PDB entry 6GYU | electron microscopy, 3.00 A resolution | chains A and E of the 5 polymer chains in the assembly

# Chain A
Name: Centromere DNA-binding protein complex CBF3 subunit C
Source organism: Saccharomyces cerevisiae (strain ATCC 204508 / S288c)
UniProt: P35203 (CBF3C_YEAST); residue numbers follow UniProt; this construct covers 1-478
Amino-acid sequence (478 residues; row label = number of the first residue in the row):
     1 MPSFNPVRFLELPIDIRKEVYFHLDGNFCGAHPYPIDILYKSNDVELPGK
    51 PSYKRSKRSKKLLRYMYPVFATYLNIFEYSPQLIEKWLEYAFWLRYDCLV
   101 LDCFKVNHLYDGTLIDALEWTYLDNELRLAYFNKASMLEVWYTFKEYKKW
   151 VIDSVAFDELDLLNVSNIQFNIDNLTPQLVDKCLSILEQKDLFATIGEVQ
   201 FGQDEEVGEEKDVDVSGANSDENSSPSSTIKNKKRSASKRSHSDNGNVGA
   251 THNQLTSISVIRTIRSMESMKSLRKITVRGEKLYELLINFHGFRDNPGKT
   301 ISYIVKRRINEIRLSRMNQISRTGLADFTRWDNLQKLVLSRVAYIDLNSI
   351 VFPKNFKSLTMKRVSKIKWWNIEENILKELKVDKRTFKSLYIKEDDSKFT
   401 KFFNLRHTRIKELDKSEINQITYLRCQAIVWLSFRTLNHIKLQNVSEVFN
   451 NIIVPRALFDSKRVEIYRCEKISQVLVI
Unresolved in the structure: 1-2, 50-54, 205-252

# Chain E
Name: Centromere DNA-binding protein complex CBF3 subunit A
Source organism: Saccharomyces cerevisiae (strain ATCC 204508 / S288c)
UniProt: P32504 (CBF3A_YEAST); residues 1-956 here = UniProt positions 1-956
Amino-acid sequence (956 residues; numbered 1 to 956; the number before each row is that of its first residue):
     1 MRSSILFLLKLMKIMDVQQQQEAMSSEDRFQELVDSLKPRTAHQYKTYYT
    51 KYIQWCQLNQIIPTPEDNSVNSVPYKDLPISAELIHWFLLDTLITDDKPG
   101 EKREETEDLDEEEENSFKIATLKKIIGSLNFLSKLCKVHENPNANIDTKY
   151 LESVTKLHTHWIDSQKAITTNETNNTNTQVLCPPLLKVSLNLWNPETNHL
   201 SEKFFKTCSEKLRFLVDFQLRSYLNLSFEERSKIRFGSLKLGKRDRDAII
   251 YHKVTHSAEKKDTPGHHQLLALLPQDCPFICPQTTLAAYLYLRFYGIPSV
   301 SKGDGFPNLNADENGSLLQDIPILRGKSLTTYPREETFSNYYTTVFRYCH
   351 LPYKRREYFNKCNLVYPTWDEDTFRTFFNEENHGNWLEQPEAFAFPDKIP
   401 FDFKKIMNFKSPYTSYSTNAKKDPFPPPKDLLVQIFPEIDEYKRHDYEGL
   451 SQNSRDFLDLMEVLRERFLSNLPWIYKFFPNHDIFQDPIFGNSDFQSYFN
   501 DKTIHSKGSPILSFDILPGFNKIYKNKTNFYSLLIERPSQLTFASSHNPD
   551 THPTQKQESEGPLQMSQLDTTQLNELLKQQSFEYVQFQTLSNFQILLSVF
   601 NKIFEKLEMKKSSRGYILHQLNLFKITLDERIKKSKIDDADKFIRDNQPI
   651 KKEENIVNEDGPNTSRRTKRPKQIRLLSIADSSDESSTEDSNVFKKDGES
   701 IEDGAYGENEDENDSEMQEQLKSMINELINSKISTFLRDQMDQFELKINA
   751 LLDKILEEKVTRIIEQKLGSHTGKFSTLKRPQLYMTEEHNVGFDMEVPKK
   801 LRTSGKYAETVKDNDDHQAMSTTASPSPEQDQEAKSYTDEQEFMLDKSID
   851 SIEGIILEWFTPNAKYANQCVHSMNKSGNKSWRANCEALYKERKSIVEFY
   901 IYLVNHESLDRYKAVDICEKLRDQNEGSFSRLAKFLRKWRHDHQNSFDGL
   951 LVYLSN
Unresolved in the structure: 1-26, 539-956

# Interface between chain A and chain E
Residue-residue contacts - 58 pairs, chain A then chain E:
  Tyr34(A) - His43(E)
  Ile36(A) - Val34(E)
  Ile36(A) - His43(E)
  Leu39(A) - Lys46(E)
  Leu39(A) - Tyr75(E)  hydrogen bond (backbone-side chain)
  Tyr40(A) - Phe30(E)
  Tyr40(A) - Val34(E)  hydrophobic
  Tyr40(A) - Tyr49(E)
  Tyr40(A) - Phe131(E)
  Tyr40(A) - Leu135(E)  hydrophobic
  Tyr40(A) - His139(E)  hydrogen bond (backbone-side chain)
  Lys41(A) - Phe30(E)
  Ser42(A) - Tyr75(E)
  Ser42(A) - His139(E)
  Asn43(A) - Val73(E)
  Asn43(A) - Pro74(E)
  Asn43(A) - Tyr75(E)  hydrogen bond (backbone-backbone)
  Asp44(A) - Ser72(E)
  Asp44(A) - Val73(E)
  Asp44(A) - Tyr75(E)
  Val45(A) - Asn71(E)
  Val45(A) - Ser72(E)
  Val45(A) - Val73(E)  hydrogen bond (backbone-backbone)
  Val45(A) - Tyr75(E)
  Glu46(A) - Ser72(E)
  Leu47(A) - Thr50(E)
  Leu47(A) - Ile53(E)  hydrophobic
  Leu47(A) - Gln57(E)
  Leu47(A) - Asn71(E)  hydrogen bond (backbone-backbone)
  Pro48(A) - Thr50(E)
  Pro48(A) - Gln54(E)
  Pro48(A) - Asn71(E)  hydrogen bond (backbone-side chain)
  Gly49(A) - Asn71(E)
  Thr72(A) - Arg40(E)
  Ile76(A) - Arg40(E)
  Ile76(A) - His43(E)
  Ile76(A) - Gln44(E)
  Ile76(A) - Thr47(E)  hydrogen bond (backbone-side chain)
  Phe77(A) - His43(E)
  Glu78(A) - Thr47(E)
  Tyr79(A) - His43(E)  hydrogen bond
  Tyr79(A) - Lys46(E)
  Tyr79(A) - Thr47(E)
  Tyr79(A) - Thr50(E)
  Lys134(A) - Pro39(E)
  Ala135(A) - His43(E)
  Ser136(A) - Pro39(E)
  Ser136(A) - Arg40(E)  hydrogen bond (side chain-backbone)
  Asp173(A) - Lys38(E)  salt bridge
  Asn174(A) - Arg40(E)  hydrogen bond (backbone-side chain)
  Asp204(A) - Lys38(E)  salt bridge
  Arg279(A) - Lys38(E)
  Arg316(A) - Asp35(E)  hydrogen bond (side chain-backbone)
  Arg316(A) - Leu37(E)
  Arg316(A) - Lys38(E)
  Arg341(A) - Asp35(E)  salt bridge
  Arg341(A) - Leu37(E)
  Arg363(A) - Asp35(E)  salt bridge
Interface residues without a listed pair, chain A (32 interface residues in all): Pro33, Tyr73, Asn75, Asn444
Interface residues without a listed pair, chain E (27 interface residues in all): Gln31, Ala42, Ser69
Interface features reported in the paper:
  - specific contacts: Ile76(A)-Arg40(E), Tyr79(A)-Lys46(E)

# Summary
32 residues of chain A and 27 residues of chain E are in contact; the contacts include 11 hydrogen bonds and 4
salt bridges. Polar pairs include Asp173(A)-Lys38(E), Asp204(A)-Lys38(E) and Arg341(A)-Asp35(E). The paper
describes contacts between Ile76(A) and Arg40(E) and Tyr79(A) and Lys46(E).
Here chain A is Centromere DNA-binding protein complex CBF3 subunit C and chain E is Centromere DNA-binding
protein complex CBF3 subunit A, both from Saccharomyces cerevisiae (strain ATCC 204508 / S288c). Entry 6GYU
(Cryo-EM structure of the CBF3-msk complex of the budding yeast kinetochore) was determined by electron
microscopy together with 6GYP and 6GYS from the same study.
